Entry 5AVL (X-ray diffraction, 2.80 A resolution); this record covers chains A and B.

# Chain A
Protein: Oxysterols receptor LXR-alpha
Source organism: Homo sapiens
Notes: fragment: ligand binding domain
Reference sequence: Q13133 (NR1H3_HUMAN); residues 182-447 here = UniProt positions 182-447
Chain sequence (283 residues; each row starts with the number of its first residue):
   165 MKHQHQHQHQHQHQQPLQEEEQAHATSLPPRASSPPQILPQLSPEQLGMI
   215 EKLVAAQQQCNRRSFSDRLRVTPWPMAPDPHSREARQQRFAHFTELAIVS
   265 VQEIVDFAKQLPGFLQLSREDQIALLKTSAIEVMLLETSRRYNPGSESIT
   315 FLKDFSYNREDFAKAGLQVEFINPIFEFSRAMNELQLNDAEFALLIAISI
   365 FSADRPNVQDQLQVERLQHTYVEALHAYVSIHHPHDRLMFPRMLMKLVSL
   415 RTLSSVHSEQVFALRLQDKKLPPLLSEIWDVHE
Not modelled in the structure: 165-203, 223-234, 239-246
Construct notes: initiating methionine (165); expression tag (166-181)
Residues lining bound ligands: 4KQ (2-[4-[4-[[2-[(2-methylpropan-2-yl)oxycarbonyl]-3-oxidanyl-4-(trifluoromethyl)phenyl]methoxy]phenyl]phenyl]ethanoic acid): F254, F257, T258, L260, A261, S264, E267, I295, M298, L299, E301, T302, R305, T314, F315, L316, F326, L331, F335, I339, H421, Q424, V425, L428, L435, W443
Swiss-Prot annotation at these positions:
  - mutagenesis: I268 to K273 (Abolishes interaction with NCOA2 without affecting interaction with GPS2; when associated with 438-A-A-439), L438 to L439 (Abolishes interaction with NCOA2 without affecting interaction with GPS2; when associated with 268-A--A-273)

# Chain B
Protein: Nuclear receptor coactivator 1
Notes: EC 2.3.1.48
Reference sequence: Q15788 (NCOA1_HUMAN); numbering as in UniProt (aligned over 676-700)
Chain sequence (25 residues; row label = number of the first residue in the row):
   676 CPSSHSSLTERHKILHRLLQEGSPS
Not modelled in the structure: 676-681, 697-700
Swiss-Prot annotation at these positions:
  - motif: L690 to L694 (LXXLL motif 4)
  - modified residue: S698 (Phosphoserine)
  - mutagenesis: L693 to L694 (Slightly affects interactions with steroid receptors. Abolishes interactions with steroid receptors; when associated with A-636; A-637; A-752 and A-753)

# Chain A / chain B interface
Contacting residue pairs - 27 pairs, chain A then chain B:
  Q266(A) - L693(B)
  V269(A) - L690(B)  hydrophobic
  V269(A) - L693(B)
  V269(A) - L694(B)  hydrophobic
  K273(A) - L693(B)
  K273(A) - L694(B)
  K273(A) - E696(B)
  R283(A) - H691(B)
  R283(A) - L694(B)
  E284(A) - S682(B)
  E284(A) - L683(B)  hydrogen bond (side chain-backbone)
  E284(A) - T684(B)  hydrogen bond
  Q286(A) - L694(B)
  I287(A) - T684(B)
  I287(A) - H687(B)
  I287(A) - L690(B)  hydrophobic
  I287(A) - L694(B)  hydrophobic
  A288(A) - L683(B)  hydrophobic
  L290(A) - L694(B)  hydrophobic
  K291(A) - H687(B)  hydrogen bond
  P437(A) - I689(B)  hydrophobic
  L438(A) - I689(B)
  E441(A) - R686(B)
  E441(A) - H687(B)  hydrogen bond (backbone-side chain)
  E441(A) - K688(B)  hydrogen bond (side chain-backbone)
  E441(A) - I689(B)  hydrogen bond (side chain-backbone)
  E441(A) - L690(B)  hydrogen bond (side chain-backbone)
Interface residues without a listed pair, chain A (17 interface residues in all): V265, F278, N371, I442
Interface residues without a listed pair, chain B (13 interface residues in all): Q695

# In short
17 residues of chain A and 13 residues of chain B are in contact, with 7 hydrogen bonds. Among the polar pairs
are E284(A)-L683(B), E284(A)-T684(B) and K291(A)-H687(B). Chain A binds compound 4KQ.
Chain A is Oxysterols receptor LXR-alpha (Homo sapiens) and chain B is Nuclear receptor coactivator 1; the
structure, Crystal structure of LXRalpha in complex with tert-butyl benzoate analog, compound 32b, was
determined by X-ray diffraction together with 5AVI from the same study.
